3OD7 - chain A; structure by X-ray diffraction, 1.80 A resolution.

[Chain A]
Name: Iron-utilization periplasmic protein
From: Haemophilus influenzae
UniProt: P35755 (FBPA_HAEIN); residues 1-309 here correspond to UniProt positions 24-332 (UniProt number = residue number + 23)
Amino-acid sequence (309 residues; numbered 1 to 309; the number before each row is that of its first residue):
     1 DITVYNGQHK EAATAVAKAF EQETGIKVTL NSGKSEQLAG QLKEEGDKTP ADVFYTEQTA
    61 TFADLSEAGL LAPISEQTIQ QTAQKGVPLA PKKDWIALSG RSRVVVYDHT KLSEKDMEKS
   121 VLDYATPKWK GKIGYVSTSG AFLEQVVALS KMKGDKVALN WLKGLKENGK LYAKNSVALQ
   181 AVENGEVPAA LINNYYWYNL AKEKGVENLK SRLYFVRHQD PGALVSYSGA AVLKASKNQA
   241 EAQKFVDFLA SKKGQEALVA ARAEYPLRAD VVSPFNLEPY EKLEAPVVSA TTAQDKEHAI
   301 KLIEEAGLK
Not modelled in the structure: 309
Bound ions: Fe ion: His9, Glu57, Tyr195, Tyr196 (together with phosphate ion)
Swiss-Prot annotation at these positions:
  - binding site (Fe cation): His9, Glu57, Tyr195, Tyr196
From the paper describing this entry:
  - Fe ion coordination: Tyr195, Tyr196
  - mutagenesis - Y195A, Y195E, Y195F, Y195H, Y195I, Y196A, Y196E, Y196F, Y196H, Y196I: decreased binding to Fe ion

[Overview]
The Fe ion site is built by His9, Glu57, Tyr195 and Tyr196. Curated annotation (UniProt) lists 4 Fe
cation-binding residues. The paper reports that Y195A, Y195E and Y195F, among others, reduce binding to Fe
ion; Fe ion coordination by Tyr195 and Tyr196; 10 substitutions were tested in all.
Chain A is Iron-utilization periplasmic protein (Haemophilus influenzae); the structure, Haemophilus
influenzae ferric binding protein A -Iron Loaded, was determined by X-ray diffraction, deposited together with
3KN7, 3KN8 and 3ODB.
